5OE8 - chain A; structure by X-ray diffraction, 2.20 A resolution.

# Chain A
Name: Large subunit terminase
From: Deep-sea thermophilic phage D6E
Reference sequence: E5DV50 (E5DV50_9VIRU); numbering as in UniProt (aligned over 1-427)
Sequence (430 residues; row label = number of the first residue in the row; numbers below 1 keep their minus sign (Gly-2 is residue -2)):
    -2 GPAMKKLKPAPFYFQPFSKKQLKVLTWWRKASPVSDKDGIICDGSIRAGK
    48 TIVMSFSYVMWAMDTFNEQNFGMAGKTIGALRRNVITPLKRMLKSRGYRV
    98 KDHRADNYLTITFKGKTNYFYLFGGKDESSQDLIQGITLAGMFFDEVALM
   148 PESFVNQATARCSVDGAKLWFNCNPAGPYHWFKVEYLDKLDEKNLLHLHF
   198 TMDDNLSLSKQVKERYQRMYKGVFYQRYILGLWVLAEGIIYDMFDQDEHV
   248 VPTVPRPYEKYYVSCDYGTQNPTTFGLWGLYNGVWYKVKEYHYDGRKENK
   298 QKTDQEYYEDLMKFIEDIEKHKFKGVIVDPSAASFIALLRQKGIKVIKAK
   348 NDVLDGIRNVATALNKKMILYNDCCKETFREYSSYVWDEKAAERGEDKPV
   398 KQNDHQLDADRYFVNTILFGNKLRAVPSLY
Not modelled in the structure: -2 to 10, 418-427
Differences from the reference sequence: expression tag (-2 to 0)
From the paper describing this entry:
  - contacts within the chain: Met216-Asn362 (hydrogen bond), Arg224-Asp394 (salt bridge)
  - conformationally variable residues (helix shift): Glu125 to Gln132
  - mutagenesis - R421A: decreased binding to ATP
  - mutagenesis - R421A: decreased catalytic activity
  - catalytic residues: Arg44, Glu143, Arg158
  - mutagenesis - R44A, E143A, R158A: abolished catalytic activity on ATP

# Overview
From the paper: catalytic residues Arg44, Glu143 and Arg158; R44A, E143A and R158A abolish catalytic activity
on ATP.
Chain A is Large subunit terminase (Deep-sea thermophilic phage D6E); the structure, Structure of large
terminase from the thermophilic bacteriophage D6E (Crystal form 2), was determined by X-ray diffraction (same
publication as 5OE9, 5OEA, 5OEB and 5OEE).
